5WZX - chains A and C; structure by X-ray diffraction, 2.95 A resolution.

# Chain A
Protein: Bile acid receptor
Organism: Homo sapiens
UniProtKB: Q96RI1 (NR1H4_HUMAN); residues 257-484 here correspond to UniProt positions 258-485 (UniProt number = residue number + 1)
Amino-acid sequence (228 residues; numbered 257 to 484; the number before each row is that of its first residue):
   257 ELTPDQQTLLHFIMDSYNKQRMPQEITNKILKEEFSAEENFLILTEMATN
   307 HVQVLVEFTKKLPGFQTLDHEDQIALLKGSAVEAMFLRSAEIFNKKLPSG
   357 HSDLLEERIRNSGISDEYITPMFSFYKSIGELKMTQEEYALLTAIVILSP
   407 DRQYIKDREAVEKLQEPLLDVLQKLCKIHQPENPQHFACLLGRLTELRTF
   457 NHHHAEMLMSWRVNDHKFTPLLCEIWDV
Disordered / not traced: 286-297, 355-360
Swiss-Prot annotation at these positions:
  - binding site (chenodeoxycholate): Arg-344, Tyr-374, Tyr-382, His-460
  - modified residue: Thr-455 (Phosphothreonine)
  - cross-link: Lys-288 (Glycyl lysine isopeptide (Lys-Gly) (interchain with G-Cter in SUMO1))
Ligand contacts: 7VX ((4aR,6aR,6aS,6bS,8aS,9R,12aR,14bR)-2,2,6a,6b,9,12a-hexamethyl-10-oxidanylidene-1,3,4,5,6,6a,7,8,8a,9,11,12,13,14b-tetradecahydropicene-4a-carboxylic acid): Leu-300, Thr-301, Met-303, Ala-304, His-307, Val-338, Met-341, Phe-342, Ser-345, Ile-365, Ser-368, Met-378, Phe-379, Tyr-382, His-460, Met-463, Leu-464, Trp-467, Phe-474, Trp-482

# Chain C
Protein: SRC2-3 peptide from Nuclear receptor coactivator 2
UniProtKB: Q15596 (NCOA2_HUMAN); residues 745-756 here correspond to UniProt positions 741-752 (UniProt number = residue number - 4)
Amino-acid sequence (12 residues; row label = number of the first residue in the row):
   745 ENALLRYLLDKD

# Interface between chain A and chain C
Residue-residue contacts (19; chain A residue first):
  Val-312(A) with Leu-752(C); Leu-753(C), hydrophobic
  Glu-313(A) with Lys-755(C), salt bridge
  Lys-316(A) with Leu-752(C), hydrogen bond (side chain-backbone); Leu-753(C), hydrogen bond (side chain-backbone); Lys-755(C), hydrogen bond (side chain-backbone)
  His-326(A) with Arg-750(C), hydrogen bond (backbone-side chain)
  Gln-329(A) with Arg-750(C), hydrogen bond
  Ile-330(A) with Asn-746(C); Arg-750(C); Leu-753(C), hydrophobic
  Leu-333(A) with Leu-749(C), hydrophobic
  Leu-477(A) with Leu-748(C); Leu-749(C), hydrophobic; Leu-752(C), hydrophobic
  Glu-480(A) with Asn-746(C); Ala-747(C), hydrogen bond (side chain-backbone); Leu-748(C), hydrogen bond (side chain-backbone); Leu-749(C), hydrogen bond (side chain-backbone)
Also at the interface, not in a pair above, chain A (13 interface residues in all): Phe-321, Lys-334, Pro-476, Ile-481
Also at the interface, not in a pair above, chain C (10 interface residues in all): Glu-745, Asp-754

# Overview
Chain A and chain C form an interface of 13 and 10 residues respectively, with 8 hydrogen bonds and 1 salt
bridge. Polar contacts include Glu-313(A)/Lys-755(C), Lys-316(A)/Leu-752(C) and Lys-316(A)/Leu-753(C). Chain A
binds compound 7VX. UniProt lists 4 chenodeoxycholate-binding residues on chain A.
Chain A is Bile acid receptor (Homo sapiens) and chain C is SRC2-3 peptide from Nuclear receptor coactivator
2; the structure, Structural basis for a pentacyclic oleanane-type triterpenoid as a ligand of FXR, was
determined by X-ray diffraction.
